PDB entry 2ZZD | X-ray diffraction, 1.78 A resolution | chains H and J of the 12 polymer chains in the assembly

== Chain H ==
Molecule: Thiocyanate hydrolase subunit beta
Organism: Thiobacillus thioparus
Notes: EC 3.5.5.8
UniProtKB: O66186 (SCNB_THITI); residue numbers follow UniProt; this construct covers 1-157
Sequence (157 residues; numbered 1 to 157; the number before each row is that of its first residue):
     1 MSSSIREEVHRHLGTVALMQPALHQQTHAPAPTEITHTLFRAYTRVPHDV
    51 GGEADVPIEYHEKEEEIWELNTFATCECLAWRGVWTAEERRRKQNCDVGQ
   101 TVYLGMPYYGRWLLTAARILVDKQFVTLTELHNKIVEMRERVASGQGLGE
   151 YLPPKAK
Not modelled in the structure: 1
Ligand contacts: beta-D-fructofuranose (FRU): His10, Leu13, Gly14, Glu59

== Chain J ==
Molecule: Thiocyanate hydrolase subunit alpha
Organism: Thiobacillus thioparus
Notes: EC 3.5.5.8
UniProtKB: O66187 (SCNA_THITI); residue numbers follow UniProt; this construct covers 1-126
Sequence (126 residues; numbered 1 to 126; the number before each row is that of its first residue):
     1 MSDSHHKPVWDRTHHAKMATGIGDPQCFKGMAGKSKFNVGDRVRIKDLPD
    51 LFYTRTMTYTRGATGTIVRLVYESPAAEDEAFGNEENVEWFYSIVFAQKD
   101 LWPEYSDTFANDTLETEIPERYLEKA
Not modelled in the structure: 1-6
Ligand contacts: beta-D-fructofuranose (FRU): Lys29, Arg69, Val71

== Interface between chain H and chain J ==
Residue-residue contacts - 16 pairs, chain H then chain J:
  Ser2(H) with Gly62(J), hydrogen bond (backbone-backbone)
  Ile5(H) with Arg61(J); Gly62(J)
  Arg6(H) with Tyr59(J), hydrogen bond (side chain-backbone); Thr60(J); Arg61(J), hydrogen bond (side chain-backbone); Gly62(J); Ala63(J); Asp100(J); Leu101(J), hydrogen bond (side chain-backbone)
  Val9(H) with Thr58(J); Arg61(J)
  His10(H) with Leu101(J), hydrogen bond (side chain-backbone); Pro103(J)
  His12(H) with Thr58(J)
  Glu59(H) with Glu104(J)
Interface residues without a listed pair, chain H (8 interface residues in all): Leu13
Interface residues without a listed pair, chain J (13 interface residues in all): Arg44, Asp47, Trp102

== In short ==
The interface between chain H and chain J involves 8 residues on one side and 13 on the other; the contacts
include 5 hydrogen bonds. Polar pairs include Arg6(H)-Tyr59(J), Arg6(H)-Arg61(J) and Arg6(H)-Leu101(J). Bound
to chain H: beta-D-fructofuranose. Ligands of chain J: beta-D-fructofuranose.
Chain H is Thiocyanate hydrolase subunit beta and chain J is Thiocyanate hydrolase subunit alpha, both from
Thiobacillus thioparus; the structure, Recombinant thiocyanate hydrolase, air-oxidized form of holo-enzyme,
was determined by X-ray diffraction (same publication as 2DXB and 2DXC).
